Entry 7XAM (electron microscopy, 3.50 A resolution); this record covers chains A and d of the 34 polymer chains in the assembly.

== Chain A ==
Molecule: 23S rRNA
Source organism: Mycolicibacterium smegmatis MC2 155
Sequence (3120 nucleotides; row label = number of the first residue in the row):
     1 UAAGUGUUUA AGGGCGCAUG GUGGAUGCCU UGGCACUGGG AGCCGAUGAA GGACGUAGGA
    61 GGCUGCGAUA AGCCUCGGGG AGCUGUCAAC CGAGCGUUGA UCCGAGGAUG UCCGAAUGGG
   121 GAAACCCGGC ACGAGUGAUG UCGUGUCACC AGGCGCUGAA UAUAUAGGCG UCUGGGGGGA
   181 ACGCGGGGAA GUGAAACAUC UCAGUACCCG UAGGAAGAGA AAACAAAAUG UGAUUCCGUG
   241 AGUAGUGGCG AGCGAAAGCG GAGGAUGGCU AAACCGUAUG CAUGUGAUAC CGGGUAGGGG
   301 UUGUGUGUGC GGGGUUGUGG GACCUAUCUU UCCGGCUCUA CCUGGCUGGA GGGCAGUGAG
   361 AAAAUGUUGU GGUUAGCGGA AAUGGCUUGG GAUGGCCUGC CGUAGACGGU GAGAGCCCGG
   421 UACGUGAAAA CCCGACGUCU GUCUUGAUGG UGUUCCCGAG UAGCAGCGGG CCCGUGGAAU
   481 CUGCUGUGAA UCUGCCGGGA CCACCCGGUA AGCCUGAAUA CUUCCCAGUG ACCGAUAGCG
   541 GAUUAGUACC GUGAGGGAAU GGUGAAAAGU ACCCCGGGAG GGGAGUGAAA GAGUACCUGA
   601 AACCGUGCGC UUACAAUCCG UCAGAGCCCU CGACGUGUCG UGGGGUGAUG GCGUGCCUUU
   661 UGAAGAAUGA GCCUGCGAGU CAGGGACAUG UCGCGAGGUU AACCCGGGUG GGGUAGCCGC
   721 AGCGAAAGCG AGUCUGAAUA GGGCGUAUCC ACACAAGAGU GUGUGGUGUA GUGGUGUGUU
   781 CUGGACCCGA AGCGGAGUGA UCUACCCAUG GCCAGGGUGA AGCGCGGGUA AGACCGCGUG
   841 GAGGCCCGAA CCCACUUAGG UUGAAGACUG AGGGGAUGAG CUGUGGGUAG GGGUGAAAGG
   901 CCAAUCAAAC UCCGUGAUAG CUGGUUCUCC CCGAAAUGCA UUUAGGUGCA GCGUCGCAUG
   961 UUUCUUGCCG GAGGUAGAGC UACUGGAUGG CCGAUGGGCC CCACAGGGUU ACUGACGUCA
  1021 GCCAAACUCC GAAUGCCGGU AAGUCCAAGA GUGCGGCAGU GAGACGGCGG GGGAUAAGCU
  1081 CCGUGCGUCG AGAGGGAAAC AGCCCAGAUC GCCGGCUAAG GCCCCUAAGC GUGUGCUAAG
  1141 UGGAAAAGGA UGUGCAGUCG CGAAGACAAC CAGGAGGUUG GCUUAGAAGC AGCCACCCUU
  1201 GAAAGAGUGC GUAAUAGCUC ACUGGUCAAG UGAUUGUGCG CCGAUAAUGU AGCGGGGCUC
  1261 AAGCACACCG CCGAAGCCGC GGCAGCCAAC GUGUUGGCUG GGUAGGGGAG CGUCCUGCAU
  1321 CCGGUGAAGC CGCCGAGUGA UCGAGUGGUG GAGGGUGUGG GAGUGAGAAU GCAGGCAUGA
  1381 GUAGCGAUUA GGCAAGUGAG AACCUUGCCC GCCGAAAGAC CAAGGGUUCC UGGGCCAGGC
  1441 CAGUCCGCCC AGGGUGAGUC GGGACCUAAG GCGAGGCCGA CAGGCGUAGU CGAUGGACAA
  1501 CGGGUUGAUA UUCCCGUACC CGUGUAUGUG CGUCCAUGAU GAAUCAGCGG UACUAACCAU
  1561 CCAAAACCAC CGUGACCGCA CCUUUCGGGG UGUGGCGUUG GUGGGGCUGC AUGGGACCUU
  1621 CGUUGGUAGU AGUCAAGCGA UGGGGUGACG CAGGAAGGUA GCCGUACCGG UCAGUGGUAA
  1681 UACCGGGGUA AGCCUGUAGG GAGUCAGAUA GGUAAAUCCG UCUGGCAUAU AUCCUGAGAG
  1741 GUGAUGCAUA GCCGAGUGAG GCGAAUUCGG UGAUCCUAUG CUGCCGAGAA AAGCCUCUAG
  1801 CGAGGACAUA CACGGCCCGU ACCCCAAACC AACACAGGUG GUCAGGUAGA GAAUACUAAG
  1861 GCGUACGAGU GAACUAUGGU UAAGGAACUC GGCAAAAUGC CCCCGUAACU UCGGGAGAAG
  1921 GGGGACCCAC AUGGCGUGUA AGCCUUUACG GCCCAAGCGU GAGUGGGUGG CACAAACCAG
  1981 UGAGAAGCGA CUGUUUACUA AAAACACAGG UCCGUGCGAA GUCGCAAGAC GAUGUAUACG
  2041 GACUGACGCC UGCCCGGUGC UGGAAGGUUA AGAGGACCCG UUAACUCCCU UUGGGGGUGA
  2101 AGCGGAGAAU UUAAGCCCCA GUAAACGGCG GUGGUAACUA UAACCAUCCU AAGGUAGCGA
  2161 AAUUCCUUGU CGGGUAAGUU CCGACCUGCA CGAAUGGCGU AACGACUUCU CAACUGUCUC
  2221 AACCAUAGAC UCGGCGAAAU UGCACUACGA GUAAAGAUGC UCGUUACGCG CGGCAGGACG
  2281 AAAAGACCCC GGGACCUUCA CUACAACUUG GUAUUGGUGC UCGAUACGGU UUGUGUAGGA
  2341 UAGGUGGGAG ACUGUGAAGC UCACACGCCA GUGUGGGUGG AGUCGUUGUU GAAAUACCAC
  2401 UCUGAUCGUA UUGGGCCUCU AACCUCGGAC CGUAUAUCCG GUUCAGGGAC AGUGCCUGGU
  2461 GGGUAGUUUA ACUGGGGCGG UUGCCUCCUA AAAUGUAACG GAGGCGCCCA AAGGUUCCCU
  2521 CAACCUGGAC GGCAAUCAGG UGUUGAGUGU AAGUGCACAA GGGAGCUUGA CUGCGAGACG
  2581 GACAUGUCGA GCAGGGACGA AAGUCGGGAC UAGUGAUCCG GCACCUCUGA GUGGAAGGGG
  2641 UGUCGCUCAA CGGAUAAAAG GUACCCCGGG GAUAACAGGC UGAUCUUCCC CAAGAGUCCA
  2701 UAUCGACGGG AUGGUUUGGC ACCUCGAUGU CGGCUCGUCG CAUCCUGGGG CUGGAGCAGG
  2761 UCCCAAGGGU UGGGCUGUUC GCCCAUUAAA GCGGCACGCG AGCUGGGUUU AGAACGUCGU
  2821 GAGACAGUUC GGUCUCUAUC CGCCGCGCGC GUCAGAAGCU UGAGGAAACC UGUCCCUAGU
  2881 ACGAGAGGAC CGGGACGGAC GAACCUCUGG UAUACCAGUU GUCCCACCAG GGGCACGGCU
  2941 GGAUAGCCAC GUUCGGACAG GAUAACCGCU GAAAGCAUCU AAGCGGGAAA CCUCUUCCAA
  3001 GACCAGGCUU CUCACCCUCU AGGAGGGAUA AGGCCCCCCG CAGACCACGG GAUUGAUAGA
  3061 CCAGACCUGG AAGCCUAGUA AUAGGUGCAG GGAACUGGCA CUAACCGGCC GAAAACUUAC
Disordered / not traced: 1, 1562-1609, 2136-2144
Bound ions: Mg2+ site 1 near G13 (its only coordinating residue here); Mg2+ site 2: C28, G1354; Mg2+ site 3: C43, G214; Mg2+ site 4 near U56 (its only coordinating residue here); Mg2+ site 5 near U69 (its only coordinating residue here); Mg2+ site 6 near U117 (its only coordinating residue here); Mg2+ site 7: A159, U163; Mg2+ site 8: G191, U2467; Mg2+ site 9 near G191 (its only coordinating residue here); Mg2+ site 10: A196, C197; Mg2+ site 11 near G204 (its only coordinating residue here); Mg2+ site 12 near G217 (its only coordinating residue here); 233 more Mg2+ sites not listed

== Chain d ==
Protein: 50S ribosomal protein L34
Source organism: Mycolicibacterium smegmatis MC2 155
UniProt: A0R7K0 (RL34_MYCS2); numbering as in UniProt (aligned over 1-47)
Amino-acid sequence (47 residues; row label = number of the first residue in the row):
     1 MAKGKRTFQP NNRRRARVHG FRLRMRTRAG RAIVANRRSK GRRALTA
Disordered / not traced: 1

== How chain A and chain d interact ==
Contacting residue pairs - 82 pairs, chain A then chain d:
  A50(A) / Arg-38(d)  hydrogen bond to the base
  G51(A) / Arg-38(d)  sugar contact
  A115(A) / Met-25(d)  phosphate contact
  G121(A) / Arg-22(d)  hydrogen bond to the base
  A122(A) / Arg-13(d)  hydrogen bond to the base
  A122(A) / Ala-16(d)  sugar contact
  A122(A) / Arg-17(d)  sugar contact
  A122(A) / Arg-22(d)  salt bridge to the phosphate
  A123(A) / Gly-20(d)  phosphate contact
  A123(A) / Phe-21(d)  stacking on the base
  A123(A) / Arg-22(d)  hydrogen bond to the phosphate
  G179(A) / Ala-35(d)  phosphate contact
  C209(A) / Arg-28(d)  salt bridge to the phosphate
  G210(A) / Arg-28(d)  salt bridge to the phosphate
  G546(A) / Lys-40(d)  base contact
  G546(A) / Gly-41(d)  sugar contact
  G546(A) / Arg-42(d)  sugar contact
  U547(A) / Gly-41(d)  phosphate contact
  U547(A) / Arg-42(d)  salt bridge to the phosphate
  U547(A) / Arg-43(d)  hydrogen bond to the phosphate
  A548(A) / Arg-43(d)  salt bridge to the phosphate
  U552(A) / Phe-8(d)  sugar contact
  U552(A) / Arg-15(d)  phosphate contact
  U552(A) / His-19(d)  hydrogen bond to the sugar
  G553(A) / Arg-15(d)  salt bridge to the phosphate
  G553(A) / His-19(d)  sugar contact
  G553(A) / Arg-24(d)  hydrogen bond to the sugar
  A554(A) / Ile-33(d)  sugar contact
  A554(A) / Arg-37(d)  salt bridge to the phosphate
  G555(A) / Asn-36(d)  hydrogen bond to the phosphate
  G555(A) / Arg-37(d)  salt bridge to the phosphate
  G555(A) / Arg-42(d)  hydrogen bond to the base
  G556(A) / Lys-40(d)  salt bridge to the phosphate
  G556(A) / Arg-42(d)  hydrogen bond to the base
  G557(A) / Lys-40(d)  hydrogen bond to the base
  G557(A) / Arg-42(d)  hydrogen bond to the base
  G797(A) / Ala-29(d)  phosphate contact
  G797(A) / Ile-33(d)  sugar contact
  U798(A) / Arg-24(d)  phosphate contact
  U798(A) / Ile-33(d)  sugar contact
  G799(A) / Val-18(d)  phosphate contact
  G799(A) / His-19(d)  salt bridge to the phosphate
  G799(A) / Arg-24(d)  salt bridge to the phosphate
  U801(A) / Thr-7(d)  hydrogen bond to the sugar
  U801(A) / Phe-8(d)  sugar contact
  U801(A) / Gln-9(d)  hydrogen bond to the sugar
  U801(A) / Asn-11(d)  base contact
  U801(A) / Arg-14(d)  hydrogen bond to the base
  U801(A) / Arg-15(d)  base contact
  C802(A) / Lys-5(d)  salt bridge to the phosphate
  C802(A) / Arg-6(d)  sugar contact
  C802(A) / Thr-7(d)  sugar contact
  C802(A) / Gln-9(d)  phosphate contact
  U803(A) / Lys-3(d)  salt bridge to the phosphate
  U803(A) / Lys-5(d)  salt bridge to the phosphate
  C853(A) / Lys-3(d)  salt bridge to the phosphate
  C868(A) / Ala-2(d)  sugar contact
  U869(A) / Ala-2(d)  phosphate contact
  G885(A) / Asn-11(d)  hydrogen bond to the phosphate
  G885(A) / Arg-14(d)  salt bridge to the phosphate
  G886(A) / Arg-14(d)  salt bridge to the phosphate
  G886(A) / Arg-17(d)  salt bridge to the phosphate
  A903(A) / Thr-7(d)  base contact
  A904(A) / Arg-6(d)  hydrogen bond to the base
  G1424(A) / Pro-10(d)  sugar contact
  G1424(A) / Asn-11(d)  phosphate contact
  G1424(A) / Asn-12(d)  hydrogen bond to the phosphate
  G1425(A) / Asn-12(d)  hydrogen bond to the phosphate
  A1482(A) / Arg-28(d)  hydrogen bond to the phosphate
  G1483(A) / Arg-28(d)  salt bridge to the phosphate
  G1492(A) / Arg-13(d)  hydrogen bond to the phosphate
  A1493(A) / Arg-13(d)  salt bridge to the phosphate
  C1830(A) / Arg-6(d)  sugar contact
  C1830(A) / Phe-8(d)  hydrogen bond to the sugar
  C1830(A) / Gln-9(d)  sugar contact
  C1830(A) / Pro-10(d)  sugar contact
  A1831(A) / Arg-6(d)  sugar contact
  A1831(A) / Phe-8(d)  phosphate contact
  G1837(A) / Ala-2(d)  phosphate contact
  G1837(A) / Gly-4(d)  hydrogen bond to the base
  G1838(A) / Ala-2(d)  sugar contact
  G1838(A) / Gly-4(d)  sugar contact
Also at the interface, not in a pair above, chain A (48 interface residues in all): G114, A800, A867, A1423, G1471, C1472, C1829
Also at the interface, not in a pair above, chain d (40 interface residues in all): Leu-23, Arg-26, Gly-30, Leu-45, Thr-46, Ala-47

== In short ==
48 residues of chain A and 40 residues of chain d are in contact, with 23 hydrogen bonds, 20 salt bridges and
1 aromatic stacking contact. Polar pairs include A50(A)/Arg-38(d), G121(A)/Arg-22(d) and A122(A)/Arg-13(d).
C28(A) and G1354(A) form the Mg2+ site 2.
Here chain A is 23S rRNA and chain d is 50S ribosomal protein L34, both from Mycolicibacterium smegmatis MC2
155. Entry 7XAM (Mycobacterium smegmatis 50S ribosomal subunit from Stationary phase of growth) was determined
by electron microscopy together with 7Y41 from the same study.
